8SPS - chains J and E of the 14 polymer chains in the assembly; structure by electron microscopy, 3.00 A resolution.

# Chain J
Molecule: 168-nt DNA strand
Sequence (168 nucleotides; each row starts with the number of its first residue):
     1 GCGTGCTGAT TCCCTCCATT CGCTCTGCAT AACTATCACT TTCTGGAACT CCATGGTCTC
    61 CTAGGTCGCC AGGCCTTTGC TTTGCAGCTT AGAACAGACT CTCTATGCTC CCTCCACCCT
   121 CTGTTTCTCC AGGTCCCACA TGGGGAGGCG CTCCTTCTCC CTGCTGAT
Not modelled in the structure: 1, 149-168

# Chain E
Protein: Histone H3.1
From: Homo sapiens
UniProtKB: P68431 (H31_HUMAN); residues 0-135 here correspond to UniProt positions 1-136 (UniProt number = residue number + 1)
Chain sequence (136 residues; numbered 0 to 135; the number before each row is that of its first residue; numbering starts at 0):
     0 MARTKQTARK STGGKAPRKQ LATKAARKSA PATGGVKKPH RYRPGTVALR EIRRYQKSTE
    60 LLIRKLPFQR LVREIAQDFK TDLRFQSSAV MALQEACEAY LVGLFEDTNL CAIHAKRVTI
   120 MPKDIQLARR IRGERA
Not modelled in the structure: 0-37, 135
UniProt features mapped onto this chain:
  - modified residue: Arg2 (Asymmetric dimethylarginine), Thr3 (Phosphothreonine), Lys4 (Allysine), Gln5 (5-glutamyl dopamine), Thr6 (Phosphothreonine), Arg8 (Citrulline), Lys9 (N6,N6,N6-trimethyllysine), Ser10 (ADP-ribosylserine), Thr11 (Phosphothreonine), Lys14 (N6-(2-hydroxyisobutyryl)lysine), Arg17 (Asymmetric dimethylarginine), Lys18 (N6-(2-hydroxyisobutyryl)lysine), Lys23 (N6-(2-hydroxyisobutyryl)lysine), Arg26 (Citrulline), Lys27 (N6,N6,N6-trimethyllysine), Ser28 (ADP-ribosylserine), Lys36 (N6,N6,N6-trimethyllysine), Lys37 (N6-methyllysine), Tyr41 (Phosphotyrosine), Lys56 (N6,N6,N6-trimethyllysine) and 8 more in UniProt
  - lipidation: Lys18 (N6-decanoyllysine)

# How chain J and chain E interact
Contacting residue pairs (14):
  DA53(J) - Arg72(E)  phosphate contact
  DA53(J) - Arg83(E)  sugar contact
  DA53(J) - Phe84(E)  phosphate contact
  DA53(J) - Gln85(E)  phosphate contact
  DT54(J) - Arg72(E)  salt bridge to the phosphate
  DT54(J) - Arg83(E)  salt bridge to the phosphate
  DT54(J) - Phe84(E)  hydrogen bond to the phosphate
  DG68(J) - Arg40(E)  base contact
  DG72(J) - Arg42(E)  phosphate contact
  DC74(J) - Arg116(E)  phosphate contact
  DC74(J) - Val117(E)  hydrogen bond to the phosphate
  DC74(J) - Thr118(E)  hydrogen bond to the phosphate
  DC74(J) - Met120(E)  phosphate contact
  DC75(J) - Met120(E)  phosphate contact
Other interface residues (no listed pair), chain J (7 interface residues in all): DG73
Other interface residues (no listed pair), chain E (13 interface residues in all): Pro43, Leu82, Ser86

# In short
7 residues of chain J and 13 residues of chain E are in contact; the contacts include 3 hydrogen bonds and 2
salt bridges. Polar contacts include DT54(J)-Phe84(E), DC74(J)-Val117(E) and DC74(J)-Thr118(E).
Chain J is a 168-nt DNA strand and chain E is Histone H3.1 (Homo sapiens); the structure, High resolution
structure of ESRRB nucleosome bound OCT4 at site a and site b, was determined by electron microscopy,
deposited together with 7U0G, 7U0I, 7U0J, 8DK5 and 8SPU.
